Entry 2HOI (X-ray diffraction, 2.60 A resolution); this record covers chains E and G of the 8 polymer chains in the assembly.

== Chain E ==
Molecule: LoxP DNA
Sequence (35 nucleotides; each row starts with the number of its first residue):
     1 TATAACTTCGTATAGCATACATTATACGAACTTAT
Disordered / not traced: 1

== Chain G ==
Protein: Recombinase Cre
Source organism: Enterobacteria phage P1
UniProt: P06956 (RECR_BPP1); residue numbers follow UniProt; this construct covers 1-343
Chain sequence (343 residues; numbered 1 to 343; the number before each row is that of its first residue):
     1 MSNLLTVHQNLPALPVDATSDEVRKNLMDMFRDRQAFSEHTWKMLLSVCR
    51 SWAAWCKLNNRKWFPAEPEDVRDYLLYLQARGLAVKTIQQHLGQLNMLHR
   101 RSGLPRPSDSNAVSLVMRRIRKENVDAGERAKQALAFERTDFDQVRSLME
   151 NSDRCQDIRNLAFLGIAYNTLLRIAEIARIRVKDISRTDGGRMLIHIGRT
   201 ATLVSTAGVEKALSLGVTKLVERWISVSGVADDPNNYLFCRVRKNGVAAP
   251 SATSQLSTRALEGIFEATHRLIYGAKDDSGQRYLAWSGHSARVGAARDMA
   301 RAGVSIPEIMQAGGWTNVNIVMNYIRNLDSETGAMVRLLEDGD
Disordered / not traced: 1-19, 342-343
Construct notes: engineered mutation Ala201 (Lys in P06956)
UniProt features mapped onto this chain:
  - active site: Arg173, His289, Arg292, Trp315, Tyr324 (O-(3'-phospho-DNA)-tyrosine intermediate)

== Chain E / chain G interface ==
Residue-residue contacts - 36 pairs, chain E then chain G:
  DA21(E) - Arg106(G)  salt bridge to the phosphate
  DT22(E) - Phe37(G)  phosphate contact
  DT22(E) - Thr41(G)  sugar contact
  DT22(E) - Gln90(G)  base contact
  DT22(E) - Met97(G)  phosphate contact
  DT23(E) - Phe37(G)  phosphate contact
  DT23(E) - Ser38(G)  hydrogen bond to the phosphate
  DT23(E) - Thr41(G)  hydrogen bond to the phosphate
  DT23(E) - Gln90(G)  hydrogen bond to the base
  DT23(E) - Gln94(G)  base contact
  DA24(E) - Ser38(G)  hydrogen bond to the phosphate
  DA24(E) - His40(G)  salt bridge to the phosphate
  DA24(E) - Met44(G)  base contact
  DA24(E) - Arg199(G)  salt bridge to the phosphate
  DT25(E) - His40(G)  base contact
  DT25(E) - Arg173(G)  phosphate contact
  DT25(E) - Ile174(G)  hydrogen bond to the phosphate
  DT25(E) - Ala175(G)  hydrogen bond to the phosphate
  DT25(E) - Glu262(G)  sugar contact
  DT25(E) - His289(G)  sugar contact
  DA26(E) - Glu262(G)  phosphate contact
  DA26(E) - Arg282(G)  base contact
  DA26(E) - Tyr283(G)  sugar contact
  DA26(E) - Ser287(G)  hydrogen bond to the phosphate
  DA26(E) - Gly288(G)  hydrogen bond to the phosphate
  DA26(E) - His289(G)  hydrogen bond to the phosphate
  DC27(E) - Arg259(G)  base contact
  DC27(E) - Glu262(G)  base contact
  DC27(E) - Arg282(G)  phosphate contact
  DC27(E) - Tyr283(G)  hydrogen bond to the phosphate
  DC27(E) - Ser287(G)  phosphate contact
  DG28(E) - Arg259(G)  hydrogen bond to the base
  DA29(E) - Arg259(G)  base contact
  DA34(E) - Arg243(G)  hydrogen bond to the sugar
  DT35(E) - Lys244(G)  base contact
  DT35(E) - Asn245(G)  hydrogen bond to the phosphate
Also at the interface, not in a pair above, chain E (12 interface residues in all): DT33
Also at the interface, not in a pair above, chain G (31 interface residues in all): Ala36, Gly93, Arg100, Ala134, Thr258, Glu266, Lys276, Gln281

== Overview ==
Chain E and chain G form an interface of 12 and 31 residues respectively, with 13 hydrogen bonds and 3 salt
bridges. Polar contacts include DT23(E)-Gln90(G), DG28(E)-Arg259(G) and DA34(E)-Arg243(G). UniProt lists 5
active-site residues on chain G.
Chain E is LoxP DNA and chain G is Recombinase Cre (Enterobacteria phage P1); the structure, Crystal structure
of the tetrameric pre-cleavage synaptic complex in the cre-loxp site-specific recombination, was determined by
X-ray diffraction together with 2HOF from the same study.
